PDB entry 8TWW | X-ray diffraction, 2.00 A resolution | chains A and B

# Chain A (and B)
Name: AetD
Source organism: Aetokthonos hydrillicola
Notes: chain B of this document is another copy of the same molecule, construct and numbering; everything in this record applies to it too
UniProtKB: A0A861B387 (A0A861B387_9CYAN); residue numbers follow UniProt; this construct covers 1-239
Amino-acid sequence (260 residues; numbered -20 to 239; the number before each row is that of its first residue; numbers below 1 keep their minus sign (Mse-20 is residue -20)):
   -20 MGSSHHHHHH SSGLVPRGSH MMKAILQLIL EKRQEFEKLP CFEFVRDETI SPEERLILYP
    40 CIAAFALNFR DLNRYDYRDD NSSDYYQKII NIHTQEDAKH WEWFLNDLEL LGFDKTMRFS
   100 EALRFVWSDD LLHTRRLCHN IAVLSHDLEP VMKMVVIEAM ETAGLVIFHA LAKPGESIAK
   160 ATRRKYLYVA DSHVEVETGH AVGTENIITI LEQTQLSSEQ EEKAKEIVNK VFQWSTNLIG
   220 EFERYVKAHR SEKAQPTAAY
Disordered / not traced: -20 to -6, 239 (chain B: -20 to -3, 180-184, 239)
Construct notes: expression tag (-20 to 0)
Modified residues: Mse-20, Mse0 (selenomethionine); Mse1, Mse96, Mse131, Mse133, Mse139 (selenomethionine; parent Met)
Metal / ion sites: Fe ion site 1: His72, Glu140; Fe ion site 2: Asp76, Glu140, Glu176; Fe ion site 3: His79, His172, Glu176 (together with 67I)
Ligand contacts: 67I ((2S)-2-azanyl-3-[5,7-bis(bromanyl)-1H-indol-3-yl]propanoic acid): Ile41, Phe44, Phe48, His79, Leu116, Mse139, Ala142, Gly143, Ile146, Phe147, Tyr167, His172, Glu176, Ser214, Leu217, Phe221
Reported in the primary citation:
  - Fe ion coordination: Asp76, His79, Glu140, His172, Glu176, His179
  - binding site for 67I: Phe44, Phe48, Tyr167, Ser214
  - conformationally variable residues (order/disorder transition, side-chain flip): Asp170 to His179
  - self-association interface (contacts with another copy of this molecule): Thr95, Mse96

# Chain A / chain B interface
Pairs across the interface (68):
  Ala42(A) - Phe98(B)  hydrophobic
  Leu46(A) - Leu102(B)
  Leu46(A) - Trp106(B)
  Asn47(A) - Trp106(B)  hydrogen bond
  Arg49(A) - Trp106(B)  hydrogen bond (side chain-backbone)
  Arg49(A) - Arg114(B)
  Asp50(A) - Trp106(B)
  Asp50(A) - Arg114(B)  salt bridge
  Arg53(A) - Asp108(B)  salt bridge
  Tyr54(A) - Leu111(B)
  Tyr54(A) - Arg115(B)
  Asp55(A) - Arg115(B)  salt bridge
  Asp55(A) - His118(B)  salt bridge
  Trp80(A) - Arg103(B)
  Glu81(A) - Arg103(B)  salt bridge
  Leu84(A) - Leu102(B)  hydrophobic
  Leu84(A) - Arg103(B)
  Phe92(A) - Phe98(B)
  Asp93(A) - Arg97(B)  salt bridge
  Asp93(A) - Phe98(B)  hydrogen bond (side chain-backbone)
  Asp93(A) - Ser99(B)  hydrogen bond
  Lys94(A) - Mse96(B)
  Lys94(A) - Arg97(B)
  Lys94(A) - Phe98(B)  hydrogen bond (backbone-backbone)
  Thr95(A) - Thr95(B)
  Thr95(A) - Mse96(B)
  Mse96(A) - Thr95(B)
  Mse96(A) - Mse96(B)  hydrogen bond (backbone-backbone)
  Mse96(A) - Phe98(B)
  Arg97(A) - Asp93(B)  salt bridge
  Arg97(A) - Lys94(B)
  Phe98(A) - Ala42(B)  hydrophobic
  Phe98(A) - Phe92(B)
  Phe98(A) - Asp93(B)  hydrogen bond (backbone-side chain)
  Phe98(A) - Lys94(B)  hydrogen bond (backbone-backbone)
  Phe98(A) - Mse96(B)  hydrophobic
  Phe98(A) - Ala101(B)  hydrophobic
  Phe98(A) - Phe104(B)  hydrophobic
  Ser99(A) - Asp93(B)  hydrogen bond
  Ala101(A) - Phe98(B)  hydrophobic
  Ala101(A) - Ala101(B)  hydrophobic
  Leu102(A) - Ala42(B)  hydrophobic
  Leu102(A) - Leu46(B)
  Leu102(A) - Leu84(B)  hydrophobic
  Leu102(A) - Val105(B)  hydrophobic
  Arg103(A) - Trp80(B)
  Arg103(A) - Glu81(B)  salt bridge
  Arg103(A) - Leu84(B)
  Phe104(A) - Phe98(B)  hydrophobic
  Val105(A) - Leu102(B)  hydrophobic
  Trp106(A) - Leu46(B)
  Trp106(A) - Asn47(B)  hydrogen bond
  Trp106(A) - Arg49(B)  hydrogen bond (backbone-side chain)
  Trp106(A) - Asp50(B)
  Asp108(A) - Arg53(B)  salt bridge
  Leu111(A) - Tyr54(B)
  Arg114(A) - Arg49(B)
  Arg114(A) - Asp50(B)  salt bridge
  Arg115(A) - Asp50(B)
  Arg115(A) - Tyr54(B)
  Arg115(A) - Asp55(B)  salt bridge
  His118(A) - Asp55(B)  salt bridge
  His118(A) - His118(B)
  His118(A) - Ala121(B)
  Ala121(A) - His118(B)
  Val122(A) - Val122(B)  hydrophobic
  Val122(A) - His125(B)
  His125(A) - Val122(B)
Interface residues without a listed pair, chain A (36 interface residues in all): Phe83, Leu87, Glu88
Interface residues without a listed pair, chain B (35 interface residues in all): Phe83, Leu87

# Overview
36 residues of chain A face 35 of chain B across their interface, with 11 hydrogen bonds and 12 salt bridges.
Polar pairs include Asp50(A)-Arg114(B), Arg53(A)-Asp108(B) and Asp55(A)-Arg115(B). The paper reports a binding
site for 67I at Phe44(A), Phe48(A) and Tyr167(A) among others; Fe ion coordination by Asp76(A), His79(A) and
Glu140(A) among others.
Chain A and chain B are both AetD (Aetokthonos hydrillicola); the structure, Crystal structure of nitrile
synthase AetD with substrate bound and cofactor fully assembled, was determined by X-ray diffraction (same
publication as 8TWN and 8TWT).
